Entry 1RBO (X-ray diffraction, 2.30 A resolution); this record covers chains S and C of the 8 polymer chains in the assembly.

Chain S (and C):
Molecule: Ribulose bisphosphate carboxylase/oxygenase
From: Spinacia oleracea
Notes: EC 4.1.1.39; chain C of this document is another copy of the same molecule, construct and numbering; everything in this record applies to it too
UniProtKB: P00870 (RBS1_SPIOL); residues 1-123 here correspond to UniProt positions 58-180 (UniProt number = residue number + 57)
Chain sequence (123 residues; numbered 1 to 123; the number before each row is that of its first residue):
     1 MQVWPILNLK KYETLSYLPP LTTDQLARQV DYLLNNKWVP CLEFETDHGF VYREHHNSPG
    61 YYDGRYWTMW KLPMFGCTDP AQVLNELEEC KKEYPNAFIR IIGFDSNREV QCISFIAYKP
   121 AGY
Differences from the reference sequence: conflict Gln2 (Lys59 in P00870), Ile6 (Thr63 in P00870), Leu7 (Gln64 in P00870), Leu9 (Met66 in P00870), Lys11 (Arg68 in P00870), Glu109 (Gln166 in P00870), Ile113 (Val170 in P00870)

How chain S and chain C interact:
Pairs across the interface (11; chain S residue first):
  Phe44(S) - Val3(C)  hydrophobic
  Thr46(S) - Ile6(C)
  Thr46(S) - Leu7(C)
  Asp47(S) - Leu7(C)
  Thr68(S) - Ile6(C)
  Trp70(S) - Val3(C)  hydrophobic
  Lys71(S) - Met1(C)
  Lys71(S) - Val3(C)
  Tyr94(S) - Pro5(C)
  Tyr94(S) - Ile6(C)
  Asn96(S) - Leu7(C)
Interface residues without a listed pair, chain S (11 interface residues in all): Met69, Leu72, Glu93
Interface residues without a listed pair, chain C (6 interface residues in all): Trp4

Overview:
11 residues of chain S and 6 residues of chain C are in contact.
Both chains are Ribulose bisphosphate carboxylase/oxygenase (Spinacia oleracea). Entry 1RBO (Spinach rubisco
in complex with the inhibitor 2-carboxyarabinitol-1,5-diphosphate) was determined by X-ray diffraction (same
publication as 1RCO).
